Entry 8OQM (X-ray diffraction, 3.20 A resolution); this record covers chains B and C of the 4 polymer chains in the assembly.

[Chain B]
Protein: 3-hydroxyacyl-CoA dehydrogenase
From: Mycobacterium tuberculosis H37Rv
Notes: EC 1.1.1.35
UniProtKB: O53872 (O53872_MYCTU); residues 1-720 here = UniProt positions 1-720
Chain sequence (736 residues; row label = number of the first residue in the row; numbers below 1 keep their minus sign (Met-15 is residue -15)):
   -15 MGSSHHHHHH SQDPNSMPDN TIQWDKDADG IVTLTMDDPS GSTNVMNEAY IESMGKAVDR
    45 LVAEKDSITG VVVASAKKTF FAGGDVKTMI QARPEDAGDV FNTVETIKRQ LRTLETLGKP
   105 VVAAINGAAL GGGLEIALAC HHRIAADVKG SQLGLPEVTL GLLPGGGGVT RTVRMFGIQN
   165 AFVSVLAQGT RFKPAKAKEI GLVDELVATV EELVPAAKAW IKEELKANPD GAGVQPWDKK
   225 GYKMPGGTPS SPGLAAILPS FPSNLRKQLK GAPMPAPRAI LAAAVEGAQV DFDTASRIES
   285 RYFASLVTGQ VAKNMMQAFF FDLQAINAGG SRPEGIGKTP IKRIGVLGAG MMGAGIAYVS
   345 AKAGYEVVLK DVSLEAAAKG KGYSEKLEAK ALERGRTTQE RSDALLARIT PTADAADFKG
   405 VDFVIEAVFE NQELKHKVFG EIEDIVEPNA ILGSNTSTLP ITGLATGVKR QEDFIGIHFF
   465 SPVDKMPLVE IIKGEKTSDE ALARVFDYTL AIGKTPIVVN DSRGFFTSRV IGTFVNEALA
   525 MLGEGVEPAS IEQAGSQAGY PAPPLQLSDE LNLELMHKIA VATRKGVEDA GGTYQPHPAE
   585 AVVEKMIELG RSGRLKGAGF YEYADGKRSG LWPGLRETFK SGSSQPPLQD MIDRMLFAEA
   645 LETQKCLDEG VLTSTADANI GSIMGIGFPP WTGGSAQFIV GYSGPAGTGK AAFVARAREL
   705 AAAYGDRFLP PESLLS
Disordered / not traced: -15, -8 to 0
Differences from the reference sequence: initiating methionine (-15); expression tag (-14 to 0)
Ligand contacts: A1IDU (6-[(6-azanyl-4-oxidanyl-naphthalen-2-yl)sulfonylamino]-4-oxidanyl-naphthalene-2-sulfonic acid): Thr63, Ala66, Gly67, Gly68, Val70, Ala112, Leu114, Gly115, Gly116, Pro140, Glu141, Leu144, Arg175, Phe303, Phe304

[Chain C]
Protein: Putative acyltransferase Rv0859
From: Mycobacterium tuberculosis H37Rv
Notes: EC 2.3.1.-
UniProtKB: O53871 (Y0859_MYCTU); numbering as in UniProt (aligned over 1-403)
Chain sequence (403 residues; numbered 1 to 403; the number before each row is that of its first residue):
     1 MSEEAFIYEA IRTPRGKQKN GSLHEVKPLS LVVGLIDELR KRHPDLDENL ISDVILGCVS
    61 PVGDQGGDIA RAAVLASGMP VTSGGVQLNR FCASGLEAVN TAAQKVRSGW DDLVLAGGVE
   121 SMSRVPMGSD GGAMGLDPAT NYDVMFVPQS IGADLIATIE GFSREDVDAY ALRSQQKAAE
   181 AWSGGYFAKS VVPVRDQNGL LILDHDEHMR PDTTKEGLAK LKPAFEGLAA LGGFDDVALQ
   241 KYHWVEKINH VHTGGNSSGI VDGAALVMIG SAAAGKLQGL TPRARIVATA TSGADPVIML
   301 TGPTPATRKV LDRAGLTVDD IDLFELNEAF ASVVLKFQKD LNIPDEKLNV NGGAIAMGHP
   361 LGATGAMILG TMVDELERRN ARRALITLCI GGGMGVATII ERV
Disordered / not traced: 1, 224-231

[Interface between chain B and chain C]
Residue-residue contacts (37):
  Ala239(B) with Leu136(C)
  Leu242(B) with Leu136(C)
  Pro243(B) with Gly135(C); Leu136(C); Asn141(C), hydrogen bond (backbone-side chain)
  Pro246(B) with Pro138(C), hydrophobic; Asn141(C); Tyr142(C)
  Ser247(B) with Gly232(C); Phe234(C); Val237(C)
  Asn248(B) with Gly232(C)
  Arg250(B) with Tyr142(C), hydrogen bond (side chain-backbone); Met145(C); Gln240(C), hydrogen bond (backbone-side chain)
  Lys251(B) with Gly233(C)
  Leu253(B) with Tyr142(C)
  Lys254(B) with Gln240(C)
  Gly255(B) with Gln240(C)
  Arg262(B) with Ala139(C), hydrogen bond (side chain-backbone); Tyr142(C); Asp143(C), salt bridge
  Leu265(B) with Pro138(C)
  Val269(B) with Leu136(C); Pro138(C), hydrophobic
  Glu270(B) with Asp137(C)
  Ala533(B) with His243(C); Trp244(C)
  Ser534(B) with His243(C), hydrogen bond; Trp244(C)
  Gln537(B) with Leu239(C); Gln240(C); His243(C)
  Gln541(B) with Gln240(C), hydrogen bond (side chain-backbone)
  Gly614(B) with Glu246(C)
  Leu615(B) with Glu246(C), hydrogen bond (backbone-side chain)
  Leu632(B) with His243(C)
Interface residues without a listed pair, chain B (28 interface residues in all): Ser244, Leu249, Ala256, Ala266, Tyr286, Glu531
Interface residues without a listed pair, chain C (21 interface residues in all): Phe146, Asp236, Val245

[Overview]
28 residues of chain B and 21 residues of chain C are in contact, with 7 hydrogen bonds and 1 salt bridge.
Among the polar pairs are Arg262(B)-Asp143(C), Pro243(B)-Asn141(C) and Arg250(B)-Tyr142(C). Ligands of chain
B: compound A1IDU.
Chain B is 3-hydroxyacyl-CoA dehydrogenase and chain C is Putative acyltransferase Rv0859, both from
Mycobacterium tuberculosis H37Rv; the structure, Structure of Mycobacterium tuberculosis beta-oxidation
trifunctional enzyme in complex with Fragment-M-10, was determined by X-ray diffraction, deposited together
with 8OPU, 8OPV, 8OPW, 8OPX, 8OPY, 8OQL and 10 further entries.
